Entry 3JBQ (electron microscopy, 11.00 A resolution (very low resolution: no residue pairs are listed; an interface is given only as per-side residue counts)); this record covers chains C and 1 of the 12 polymer chains in the assembly.

[Chain C]
Molecule: GafB domain of phosphodiesterase 2A
From: Bos taurus
Amino-acid sequence (185 residues; numbered 387 to 571; the number before each row is that of its first residue):
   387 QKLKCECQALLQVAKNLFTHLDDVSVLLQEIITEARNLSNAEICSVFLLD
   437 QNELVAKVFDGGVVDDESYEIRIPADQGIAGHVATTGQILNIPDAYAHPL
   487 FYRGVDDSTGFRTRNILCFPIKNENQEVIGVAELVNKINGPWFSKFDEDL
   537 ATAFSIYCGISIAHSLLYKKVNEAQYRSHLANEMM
Not modelled in the structure: 445-453, 483-497

[Chain 1]
Molecule: GafA domain of cone phosphodiesterase 6C
From: Bos taurus
Amino-acid sequence (186 residues; row label = number of the first residue in the row):
    54 MRLEECNILFELLTEIQDEAGSMEKIVHKTLQRLSQLLAADRCSMFICRS
   104 RNGIPEVATRLLNVTPTSKFEDNLVNPDKETVFPLDIGIAGWVAHTKKFF
   154 NIPDVKKNNHFSDYLDKKTGYTTVNMMAIPITQGKEVLAVVMALNKLNAS
   204 EFSKEDEEVFKKYLNFISLVLRLEHHHHHHHHHHHH
Not modelled in the structure: 54, 226-239

[Interface between chain C and chain 1]
At this resolution (11 A) residue pairs are not listed: 11 residues of chain C and 15 of chain 1 lie at the interface.

[Summary]
11 residues of chain C face 15 of chain 1 across their interface.
Here chain C is GafB domain of phosphodiesterase 2A and chain 1 is GafA domain of cone phosphodiesterase 6C,
both from Bos taurus. Entry 3JBQ (Domain Organization and Conformational Plasticity of the G Protein Effector,
PDE6) was determined by electron microscopy, deposited together with 3JAB.
